PDB entry 8XA0 | electron microscopy, 4.00 A resolution | chains h and q of the 13 polymer chains in the assembly

== Chain h ==
Name: Capsid vertex component 1
Source organism: Human alphaherpesvirus 3
Reference sequence: P10201 (CVC1_HHV11); residue numbers follow UniProt; this construct covers 1-696
Chain sequence (696 residues; each row starts with the number of its first residue):
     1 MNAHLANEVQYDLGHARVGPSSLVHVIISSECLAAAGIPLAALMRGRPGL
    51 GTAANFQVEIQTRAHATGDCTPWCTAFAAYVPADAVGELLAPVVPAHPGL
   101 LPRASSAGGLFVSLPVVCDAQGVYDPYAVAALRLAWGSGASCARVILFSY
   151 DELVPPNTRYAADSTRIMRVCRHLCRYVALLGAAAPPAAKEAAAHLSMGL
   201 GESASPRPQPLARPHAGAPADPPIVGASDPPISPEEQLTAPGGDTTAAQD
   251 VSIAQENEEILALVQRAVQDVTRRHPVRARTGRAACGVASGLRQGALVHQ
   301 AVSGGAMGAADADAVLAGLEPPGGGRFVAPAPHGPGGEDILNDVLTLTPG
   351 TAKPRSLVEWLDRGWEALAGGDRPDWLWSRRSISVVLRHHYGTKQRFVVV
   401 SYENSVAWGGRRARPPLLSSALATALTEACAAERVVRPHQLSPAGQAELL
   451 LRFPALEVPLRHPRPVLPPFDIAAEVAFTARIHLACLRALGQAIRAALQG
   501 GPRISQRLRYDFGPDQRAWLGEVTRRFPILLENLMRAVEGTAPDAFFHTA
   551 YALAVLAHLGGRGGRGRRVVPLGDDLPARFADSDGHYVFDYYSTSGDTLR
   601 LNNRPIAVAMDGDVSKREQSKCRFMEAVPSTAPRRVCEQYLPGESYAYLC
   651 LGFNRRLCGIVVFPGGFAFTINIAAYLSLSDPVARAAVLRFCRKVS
Disordered / not traced: 16-19, 46-53, 201-229, 267-354, 563-568, 612-617, 628-632
Differences from the reference sequence: conflict Tyr11 (Thr in P10201), Asp12 (Ile in P10201), Leu13 (Ser in P10201), Gly14 (Ala in P10201), His15 (Thr in P10201), Ser21 (Arg in P10201)

== Chain q ==
Name: Capsid vertex component 2
Source organism: Human alphaherpesvirus 3
Reference sequence: P10209 (CVC2_HHV11); residues 1-94 here = UniProt positions 1-94
Chain sequence (94 residues; numbered 1 to 94; the number before each row is that of its first residue):
     1 MDPYCPFDALDVWEHRRFIVADSRNFITPEFPRDFWMSPVFNLPRETAAE
    51 QVVVLQAQRTAAAAALENAAMQAAELPVDIERRLRPIERNVHEI

== Interface between chain h and chain q ==
Contacting residue pairs (51; chain h residue first):
  Arg509(h) with Ser23(q); Arg24(q)
  Tyr510(h) with Arg24(q)
  Asp511(h) with Ser23(q), hydrogen bond; Arg24(q), hydrogen bond (backbone-backbone); Asn25(q); Phe26(q), hydrogen bond (backbone-backbone)
  Phe512(h) with Phe26(q), hydrophobic
  Gln516(h) with Phe26(q), hydrogen bond (side chain-backbone); Thr28(q)
  Arg517(h) with Phe7(q); Asp8(q), hydrogen bond (side chain-backbone)
  Ala518(h) with Arg33(q), hydrogen bond (backbone-side chain)
  Trp519(h) with Thr28(q); Pro29(q), hydrophobic; Arg33(q); Trp36(q), hydrophobic
  Leu520(h) with Pro3(q), hydrophobic
  Gly521(h) with Met1(q)
  Glu522(h) with Trp36(q)
  Thr524(h) with Met1(q), hydrogen bond (side chain-backbone)
  Arg526(h) with Trp36(q), hydrogen bond (side chain-backbone); Met37(q), hydrogen bond (side chain-backbone); Ser38(q); Pro39(q)
  Ile529(h) with Pro39(q), hydrophobic
  Asn533(h) with Pro39(q); Phe41(q)
  Arg536(h) with Phe41(q); Leu43(q)
  Thr594(h) with Trp36(q); Pro39(q)
  Ser595(h) with Trp36(q); Met37(q)
  Gly596(h) with Ser38(q); Pro39(q); Val40(q), hydrogen bond (backbone-backbone)
  Asp597(h) with Val40(q); Asn42(q)
  Cys622(h) with Arg24(q), hydrogen bond (backbone-side chain)
  Leu641(h) with Arg24(q)
  Gly643(h) with Phe26(q)
  Glu644(h) with Asn25(q); Phe26(q); Ile27(q), hydrogen bond (backbone-backbone)
  Ser645(h) with Ile27(q)
  Tyr646(h) with Ile27(q); Thr28(q); Pro29(q)
  Pro664(h) with Phe26(q)
  Gly665(h) with Phe26(q)
Other interface residues (no listed pair), chain h (35 interface residues in all): Arg434, Val523, Leu530, Ala537, Thr598, Tyr640, Ala647
Other interface residues (no listed pair), chain q (25 interface residues in all): Asp2, Ala21, Phe31, Pro32, Met71

== Overview ==
Chain h and chain q form an interface of 35 and 25 residues respectively, with 12 hydrogen bonds. Polar pairs
include Asp511(h)-Ser23(q), Gln516(h)-Phe26(q) and Arg517(h)-Asp8(q).
Chain h is Capsid vertex component 1 and chain q is Capsid vertex component 2, both from Human
alphaherpesvirus 3; the structure, penton capsomer of the VZV C-capsid, was determined by electron microscopy,
deposited together with 8X9W, 8X9X, 8X9Y, 8X9Z, 8XA1, 8XA2 and 8XA3.
